Entry 6E8H (X-ray diffraction, 1.68 A resolution); this record covers chain A.

[Chain A]
Name: LeSH (Llo2327)
From: Legionella longbeachae serogroup 1 (strain NSW150)
UniProt: D3HJY4 (D3HJY4_LEGLN); numbering as in UniProt (aligned over 1-167)
Sequence (169 residues; numbered -1 to 167; the number before each row is that of its first residue; numbers below 1 keep their minus sign (Gly-1 is residue -1)):
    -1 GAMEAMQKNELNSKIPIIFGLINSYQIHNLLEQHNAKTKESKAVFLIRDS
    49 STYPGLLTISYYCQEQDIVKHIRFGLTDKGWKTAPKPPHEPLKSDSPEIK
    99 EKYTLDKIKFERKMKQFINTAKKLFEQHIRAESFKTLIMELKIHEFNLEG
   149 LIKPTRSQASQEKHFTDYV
Disordered / not traced: -1 to 9
Sequence notes: expression tag (-1 to 0)
Reported in the primary citation:
  - mutagenesis - R71L: abolished binding to pTyr peptides
  - mutagenesis - P85A (2.9-fold): decreased binding to a panel of pTyr peptides

[In short]
The paper reports that R71L abolishes binding to pTyr peptides; P85A reduces binding to a panel of pTyr
peptides.
Chain A is LeSH (Llo2327) (Legionella longbeachae serogroup 1 (strain NSW150)); the structure, Legionella
Longbeachae LeSH (Llo2327), was determined by X-ray diffraction, deposited together with 6E8I, 6E8K and 6E8M.
